Entry 8H9E (electron microscopy, 2.53 A resolution); this record covers chains B and F of the 9 polymer chains in the assembly.

== Chain B ==
Molecule: ATP synthase subunit alpha, mitochondrial
Source organism: Homo sapiens
Reference sequence: P25705 (ATPA_HUMAN); residues 1-510 here correspond to UniProt positions 44-553 (UniProt number = residue number + 43)
Chain sequence (510 residues; numbered 1 to 510; the number before each row is that of its first residue):
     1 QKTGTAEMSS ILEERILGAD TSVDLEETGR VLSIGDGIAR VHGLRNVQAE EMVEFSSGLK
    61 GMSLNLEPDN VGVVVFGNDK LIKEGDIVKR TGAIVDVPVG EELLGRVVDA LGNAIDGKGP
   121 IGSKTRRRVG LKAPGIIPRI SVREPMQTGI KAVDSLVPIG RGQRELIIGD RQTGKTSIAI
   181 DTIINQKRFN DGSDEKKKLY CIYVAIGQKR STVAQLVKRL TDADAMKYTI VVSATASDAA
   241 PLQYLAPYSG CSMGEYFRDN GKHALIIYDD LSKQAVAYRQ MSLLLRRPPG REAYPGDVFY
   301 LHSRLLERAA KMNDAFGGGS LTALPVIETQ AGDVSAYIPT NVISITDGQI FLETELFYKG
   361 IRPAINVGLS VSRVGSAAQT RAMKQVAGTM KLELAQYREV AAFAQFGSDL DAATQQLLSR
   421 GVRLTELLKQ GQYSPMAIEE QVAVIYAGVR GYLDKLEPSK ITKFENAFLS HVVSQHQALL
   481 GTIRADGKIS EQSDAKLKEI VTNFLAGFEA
Not modelled in the structure: 1-23, 402-410, 510
Metal / ion sites: Mg2+: Thr176 (together with ATP)
Residues lining bound ligands: ATP (adenosine-5'-triphosphate): Asp170, Arg171, Gln172, Thr173, Gly174, Lys175, Thr176, Ser177, Gln208, Glu328, Phe357, Arg362, Pro363, Gln430, Gly431, Gln432

== Chain F ==
Molecule: ATP synthase subunit beta, mitochondrial
Source organism: Homo sapiens
Notes: EC 7.1.2.2
Reference sequence: P06576 (ATPB_HUMAN); residues 1-482 here correspond to UniProt positions 48-529 (UniProt number = residue number + 47)
Chain sequence (482 residues; each row starts with the number of its first residue):
     1 AQTSPSPKAG AATGRIVAVI GAVVDVQFDE GLPPILNALE VQGRETRLVL EVAQHLGEST
    61 VRTIAMDGTE GLVRGQKVLD SGAPIKIPVG PETLGRIMNV IGEPIDERGP IKTKQFAPIH
   121 AEAPEFMEMS VEQEILVTGI KVVDLLAPYA KGGKIGLFGG AGVGKTVLIM ELINNVAKAH
   181 GGYSVFAGVG ERTREGNDLY HEMIESGVIN LKDATSKVAL VYGQMNEPPG ARARVALTGL
   241 TVAEYFRDQE GQDVLLFIDN IFRFTQAGSE VSALLGRIPS AVGYQPTLAT DMGTMQERIT
   301 TTKKGSITSV QAIYVPADDL TDPAPATTFA HLDATTVLSR AIAELGIYPA VDPLDSTSRI
   361 MDPNIVGSEH YDVARGVQKI LQDYKSLQDI IAILGMDELS EEDKLTVSRA RKIQRFLSQP
   421 FQVAEVFTGH MGKLVPLKET IKGFQQILAG EYDHLPEQAF YMVGPIEEAV AKADKLAEEH
   481 SS
Not modelled in the structure: 1-11, 478-482
Metal / ion sites: Mg2+: Thr166 (together with ADP)
Residues lining bound ligands: ADP (adenosine-5'-diphosphate): Gly160, Ala161, Gly162, Val163, Gly164, Lys165, Thr166, Val167, Arg192, Tyr348, Pro349, Phe421, Ala424, Phe427, Thr428
UniProt features mapped onto this chain:
  - binding site (ADP): Gly162, Val163, Gly164, Lys165, Thr166, Val167
  - binding site (ATP): Gly162, Gly164, Lys165, Thr166, Val167, Arg192
  - binding site (phosphate): Gly162, Val163, Gly164, Lys165, Thr166
  - binding site (Mg(2+)): Thr166, Glu191
  - modified residue: Lys77 (N6-acetyllysine), Lys86 (N6-acetyllysine), Lys114 (N6-acetyllysine), Lys151 (N6-acetyllysine), Lys212 (N6-acetyllysine), Lys217 (N6-acetyllysine), Thr265 (Phosphothreonine), Ser368 (Phosphoserine), Lys379 (N6-acetyllysine), Ser386 (Phosphoserine), Lys433 (N6-acetyllysine), Lys438 (N6-acetyllysine), Lys475 (N6-acetyllysine), Ser482 (Phosphoserine)
  - glycosylation: Ser59 (O-linked (GlcNAc) serine)

== How chain B and chain F interact ==
Contacting residue pairs (92):
  Gly43(B) - Arg74(F)  hydrogen bond (backbone-side chain)
  Leu44(B) - Arg74(F)  hydrogen bond (backbone-side chain)
  Arg45(B) - Val73(F)
  Arg45(B) - Arg74(F)
  Asn46(B) - Val73(F)
  Val47(B) - Leu72(F)
  Val47(B) - Val73(F)
  Gln48(B) - Gly71(F)
  Gln48(B) - Leu72(F)
  Gln48(B) - Val73(F)
  Ala49(B) - Val19(F)  hydrophobic
  Ala49(B) - Thr69(F)
  Ala49(B) - Glu70(F)
  Ala49(B) - Gly71(F)  hydrogen bond (backbone-backbone)
  Ala49(B) - Leu72(F)  hydrogen bond (backbone-backbone)
  Glu50(B) - Glu70(F)
  Leu64(B) - Val19(F)
  Asn65(B) - Val19(F)
  Asn65(B) - Ile20(F)
  Leu66(B) - Ala18(F)
  Leu66(B) - Val19(F)  hydrogen bond (backbone-backbone)
  Leu66(B) - Leu72(F)
  Leu66(B) - Arg74(F)
  Glu67(B) - Val17(F)
  Glu67(B) - Arg74(F)  hydrogen bond (backbone-side chain)
  Pro68(B) - Val17(F)
  Pro68(B) - Ala18(F)
  Asn70(B) - Arg74(F)  hydrogen bond (backbone-side chain)
  Val71(B) - Arg74(F)
  Ile94(B) - Glu70(F)
  Ile94(B) - Gly71(F)
  Lys132(B) - Asp67(F)  salt bridge
  Lys132(B) - Asn226(F)
  Lys132(B) - Glu227(F)  salt bridge
  Ala133(B) - Asn226(F)  hydrogen bond (backbone-side chain)
  Pro134(B) - Thr193(F)
  Gly135(B) - Thr193(F)
  Ile136(B) - Thr193(F)
  Ile136(B) - Asn197(F)
  Ile136(B) - Tyr222(F)  hydrophobic
  Ile137(B) - Ile105(F)
  Ile137(B) - Asp106(F)
  Ile137(B) - Glu107(F)
  Ile137(B) - Tyr200(F)  hydrophobic
  Arg139(B) - Thr193(F)
  Arg139(B) - Asn197(F)
  Arg164(B) - Arg192(F)
  Pro288(B) - Pro279(F)  hydrophobic
  Pro289(B) - Gly283(F)
  Gly290(B) - Val282(F)
  Arg291(B) - Val282(F)
  Arg291(B) - Pro316(F)  hydrogen bond (side chain-backbone)
  Arg291(B) - Ala317(F)
  Arg291(B) - Asp319(F)  salt bridge
  Arg291(B) - Asp322(F)  salt bridge
  Gly296(B) - Glu270(F)
  Asp297(B) - Glu270(F)
  Phe299(B) - Met225(F)  hydrophobic
  Phe299(B) - Arg263(F)
  Phe299(B) - Gln266(F)
  Tyr300(B) - Glu227(F)
  Tyr300(B) - Pro228(F)
  Tyr300(B) - Arg232(F)
  Tyr300(B) - Glu270(F)
  Ser303(B) - Met225(F)  hydrogen bond (side chain-backbone)
  Arg304(B) - Met225(F)
  Glu307(B) - Arg192(F)
  Glu307(B) - Thr193(F)  hydrogen bond
  Glu307(B) - Met225(F)
  Glu307(B) - Asn226(F)
  Ser335(B) - Ala317(F)
  Ser335(B) - Asp318(F)
  Thr340(B) - Ala161(F)
  Thr340(B) - Tyr314(F)
  Thr340(B) - Ala317(F)
  Ile343(B) - Ala161(F)  hydrophobic
  Ile343(B) - Arg192(F)  hydrogen bond (backbone-side chain)
  Ser344(B) - Ala161(F)
  Ser344(B) - Arg192(F)  hydrogen bond (backbone-side chain)
  Ser344(B) - Met225(F)
  Ser344(B) - Arg263(F)
  Ser344(B) - Tyr314(F)  hydrogen bond
  Ile345(B) - Arg192(F)  hydrogen bond (backbone-side chain)
  Ile345(B) - Met225(F)  hydrophobic
  Thr346(B) - Arg192(F)  hydrogen bond (backbone-side chain)
  Asp347(B) - Arg192(F)  salt bridge
  Asp347(B) - Arg194(F)  salt bridge
  Leu369(B) - Glu344(F)
  Arg373(B) - Gly162(F)
  Arg373(B) - Arg192(F)
  Arg373(B) - Arg194(F)
  Val374(B) - Arg194(F)
Also at the interface, not in a pair above, chain B (53 interface residues in all): Arg128, Ile140, Ser141, Arg287, Ala336, Tyr337, Asn341, Ser376
Also at the interface, not in a pair above, chain F (50 interface residues in all): Gly21, Ile97, Glu191, Gly196, Asp198, Pro229, Ala273, Leu274, Arg340, Val426

== In short ==
The interface between chain B and chain F involves 53 residues on one side and 50 on the other, with 16
hydrogen bonds and 6 salt bridges. Polar contacts include Lys132(B)-Asp67(F), Lys132(B)-Glu227(F) and
Arg291(B)-Asp319(F). Ligands of chain B: ATP. Ligands of chain F: ADP.
Chain B is ATP synthase subunit alpha, mitochondrial and chain F is ATP synthase subunit beta, mitochondrial,
both from Homo sapiens; the structure, Human ATP synthase F1 domain, state 1, was determined by electron
microscopy, deposited together with 8H9I, 8H9L and 8H9P.
